Entry 1QPP (X-ray diffraction, 2.60 A resolution); this record covers chains A and B.

[Chain A (and B)]
Molecule: Papd chaperone
Organism: Escherichia coli
Notes: chain B of this document is another copy of the same molecule, construct and numbering; everything in this record applies to it too
UniProtKB: P15319 (PAPD_ECOLI); residues 1-218 here correspond to UniProt positions 22-239 (UniProt number = residue number + 21)
Sequence (218 residues; numbered 1 to 218; the number before each row is that of its first residue):
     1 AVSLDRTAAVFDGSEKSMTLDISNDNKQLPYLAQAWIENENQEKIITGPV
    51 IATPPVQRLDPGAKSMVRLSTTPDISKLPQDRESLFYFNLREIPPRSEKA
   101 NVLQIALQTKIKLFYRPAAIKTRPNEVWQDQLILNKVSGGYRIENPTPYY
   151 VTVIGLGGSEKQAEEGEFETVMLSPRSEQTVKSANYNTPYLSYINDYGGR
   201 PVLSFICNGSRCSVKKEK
Not modelled in the structure: 97-103, 215-218 (chain B: 123-124, 215-218)
Cystine bridges: C207-C212
Sequence notes: engineered mutation A8 (Arg29 in P15319)
From the paper describing this entry:
  - self-association interface (contacts with another copy of this molecule); pairs are residue here / residue on that copy: P30-F168 (hydrophobic contact), L32-F168 (hydrophobic contact), R58-E167 (salt bridge), I93-F168 (hydrophobic contact), P95-F168 (hydrophobic contact), A106-T109 (hydrogen bond), Q108-Q108 (backbone contact), I105, L107, F168
  - conformationally variable residues (side-chain flip): E167, F168
  - mutagenesis - I105A, I105E, L107A, L107E, F168R: abolished binding to Papd chaperone (chain A)
  - mutagenesis - F168R: decreased binding to MBP/G175-314

[Interface between chain A and chain B]
Residue-residue contacts (50):
  T7(A) with I105(B)
  P30(A) with E167(B); F168(B)
  L32(A) with F168(B), hydrophobic
  Q42(A) with R91(B)
  R58(A) with E167(B), salt bridge
  R91(A) with Q42(B)
  I93(A) with F168(B)
  P94(A) with F168(B)
  P95(A) with E167(B); F168(B), hydrophobic
  R96(A) with I154(B), hydrogen bond (side chain-backbone); G155(B); A163(B), hydrogen bond (side chain-backbone); E164(B); G166(B), hydrogen bond (side chain-backbone); E167(B), hydrogen bond (backbone-backbone); R200(B)
  Q104(A) with R200(B), hydrogen bond
  I105(A) with T7(B); T109(B)
  A106(A) with T109(B), hydrogen bond (backbone-side chain)
  L107(A) with Q108(B)
  Q108(A) with L107(B); Q108(B), hydrogen bond (backbone-backbone)
  T109(A) with I105(B); A106(B), hydrogen bond (side chain-backbone); L107(B)
  K110(A) with R91(B); Q108(B)
  I154(A) with R96(B)
  A163(A) with R96(B), hydrogen bond (backbone-side chain)
  E164(A) with R96(B), hydrogen bond (backbone-side chain)
  G166(A) with R96(B)
  E167(A) with P30(B); R58(B), salt bridge; P95(B); R96(B), hydrogen bond (backbone-backbone)
  F168(A) with P30(B); Y31(B), hydrophobic; L32(B), hydrophobic; R58(B); I93(B); P94(B); P95(B)
  S192(A) with R96(B), hydrogen bond
  R200(A) with R96(B); S97(B), hydrogen bond (side chain-backbone); E98(B), salt bridge; Q104(B), hydrogen bond
Also at the interface, not in a pair above, chain A (26 interface residues in all): Y31
Also at the interface, not in a pair above, chain B (29 interface residues in all): I111, S192

[Overview]
Chain A and chain B form an interface of 26 and 29 residues respectively; the contacts include 14 hydrogen
bonds and 3 salt bridges. Among the polar pairs are R58(A)-E167(B), R200(A)-E98(B) and R96(A)-I154(B). The
paper reports that I105A, I105E and L107A of chain A, among others, abolish binding to Papd chaperone (chain
A); conformational variability at E167(A) and F168(A); 5 substitutions were tested in all.
Both chains are Papd chaperone (Escherichia coli). Entry 1QPP (Crystal structures of self capping papd
chaperone homodimers) was determined by X-ray diffraction, deposited together with 1QPX.
